PDB entry 1E2H | X-ray diffraction, 1.90 A resolution | chains A and B

Chain A (and B):
Protein: Thymidine kinase
Organism: Herpes simplex virus (TYPE 1 / strain 17)
Notes: EC 2.7.1.21; chain B of this document is another copy of the same molecule, construct and numbering; everything in this record applies to it too
UniProtKB: P03176 (KITH_HSV11); residue numbers follow UniProt; this construct covers 46-376
Sequence (331 residues; numbered 46 to 376; the number before each row is that of its first residue):
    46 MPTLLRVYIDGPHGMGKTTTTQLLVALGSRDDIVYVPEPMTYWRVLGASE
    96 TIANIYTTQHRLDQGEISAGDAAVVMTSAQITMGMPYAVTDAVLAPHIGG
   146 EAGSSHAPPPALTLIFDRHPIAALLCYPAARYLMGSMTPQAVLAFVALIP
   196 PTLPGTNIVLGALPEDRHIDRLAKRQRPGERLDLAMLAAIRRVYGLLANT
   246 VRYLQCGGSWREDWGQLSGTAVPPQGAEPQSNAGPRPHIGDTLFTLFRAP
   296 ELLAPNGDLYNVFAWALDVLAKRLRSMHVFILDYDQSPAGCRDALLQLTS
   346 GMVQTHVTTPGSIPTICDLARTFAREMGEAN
Unresolved in the structure: 70-74, 150-152, 265-279, 375-376 (chain B: 150-152, 220-225, 265-273, 375-376)

Interface between chain A and chain B:
Residue-residue contacts - 61 pairs, chain A then chain B:
  Y87(A) with Q185(B); F308(B)
  L91(A) with Q185(B), hydrogen bond (backbone-side chain); Y305(B); F308(B)
  G92(A) with Q185(B)
  V119(A) with V119(B); V120(B), hydrophobic; S123(B)
  V120(A) with V119(B), hydrophobic
  T122(A) with S123(B); I126(B)
  S123(A) with V119(B); T122(B)
  I126(A) with I126(B), hydrophobic; A189(B), hydrophobic
  M130(A) with A189(B), hydrophobic; V307(B), hydrophobic; F308(B), hydrophobic
  A133(A) with L193(B), hydrophobic
  V134(A) with A192(B), hydrophobic; V307(B); W310(B); A311(B)
  A137(A) with V314(B), hydrophobic
  V138(A) with W310(B), hydrophobic
  P141(A) with K317(B)
  Q185(A) with L91(B), hydrogen bond (side chain-backbone); G92(B), hydrogen bond (side chain-backbone)
  A189(A) with I126(B); M130(B), hydrophobic
  A192(A) with V134(B), hydrophobic
  L193(A) with I126(B), hydrophobic; A133(B), hydrophobic; L193(B)
  Y305(A) with L91(B); E371(B)
  N306(A) with T367(B); E371(B), hydrogen bond (backbone-side chain)
  V307(A) with Y87(B), hydrophobic; M130(B); E371(B), hydrogen bond (backbone-side chain); M372(B), hydrophobic
  F308(A) with Y87(B), hydrophobic; L91(B); M130(B), hydrophobic
  W310(A) with T135(B); V138(B), hydrophobic; L364(B); F368(B), hydrophobic
  A311(A) with M130(B), hydrophobic; V134(B), hydrophobic
  V314(A) with A137(B), hydrophobic
  L364(A) with W310(B), hydrophobic
  T367(A) with N306(B); W310(B)
  F368(A) with W310(B)
  E371(A) with Y305(B); N306(B), hydrogen bond (side chain-backbone); V307(B), hydrogen bond (side chain-backbone)
  M372(A) with V307(B), hydrophobic
Also at the interface, not in a pair above, chain A (39 interface residues in all): A118, P131, L169, L188, F190, P196, E296, K317, R318
Also at the interface, not in a pair above, chain B (40 interface residues in all): A93, A118, P131, P141, L169, L188, F190, P196, R318

In short:
39 residues of chain A face 40 of chain B across their interface; the contacts include 7 hydrogen bonds. Polar
pairs include L91(A)-Q185(B), Q185(A)-G92(B) and N306(A)-E371(B).
Both chains are Thymidine kinase (Herpes simplex virus (TYPE 1 / strain 17)). Entry 1E2H (The nucleoside
binding site of Herpes simplex type 1 thymidine kinase analyzed by X-ray crystallography) was determined by
X-ray diffraction (same publication as 1E2I and 1E2J).
